PDB entry 5EUO | X-ray diffraction, 2.10 A resolution | chains E and F of the 5 polymer chains in the assembly

== Chain E ==
Name: PF6 TCR alpha chain
From: Homo sapiens
Sequence (208 residues; each row starts with the number of its first residue):
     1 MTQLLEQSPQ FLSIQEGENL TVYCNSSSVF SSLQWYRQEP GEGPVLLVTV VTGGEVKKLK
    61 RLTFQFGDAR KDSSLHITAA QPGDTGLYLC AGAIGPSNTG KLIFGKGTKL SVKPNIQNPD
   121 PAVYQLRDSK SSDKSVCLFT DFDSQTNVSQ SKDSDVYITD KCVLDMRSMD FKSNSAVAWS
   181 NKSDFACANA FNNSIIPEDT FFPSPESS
Disordered / not traced: 1-3, 194-208
Disulfide bonds: C24-C90, C137-C187

== Chain F ==
Name: PF6 TCR beta chain
From: Homo sapiens
Sequence (240 residues; row label = number of the first residue in the row):
     1 GITQSPKYLF RKEGQNVTLS CEQNLNHDAM YWYRQDPGQG LRLIYYSQIV NDFQKGDIAE
    61 GYSVSREKKE SFPLTVTSAQ ANPTAFYLCA SSIRSSYEQY FGPGTRLTVT EDLKNVFPPE
   121 VAVFEPSEAE ISHTQKATLV CLATGFYPDH VELSWWVNGK EVHSGVCTDP QPLKEQPALN
   181 DSRYSLSSRL RVSATFWQNP RNHFRCQVQF YGLSENDEWT QDRAKPVTQI VSAEAWGRAD
Disordered / not traced: 240
Disulfide bonds: C21-C89, C141-C206

== How chain E and chain F interact ==
Cross-chain cystine bridges: C162(E)-C167(F)
Pairs across the interface - 92 pairs, chain E then chain F:
  Q34(E) with E98(F)
  Y36(E) with Q99(F), hydrogen bond (side chain-backbone); F101(F), hydrophobic
  Q38(E) with Q35(F); L88(F)
  G41(E) with F86(F)
  E42(E) with F86(F); P103(F)
  G43(E) with L88(F); G102(F); P103(F), hydrogen bond (backbone-backbone)
  P44(E) with L88(F); F101(F)
  L46(E) with E98(F); Y100(F)
  T49(E) with Y97(F); E98(F), hydrogen bond
  A93(E) with S96(F)
  T99(E) with S96(F), hydrogen bond (backbone-side chain)
  G100(E) with Y31(F), hydrogen bond (backbone-side chain); Y46(F); Q48(F); S95(F); S96(F)
  K101(E) with Y31(F); L43(F); Y46(F); S96(F)
  L102(E) with S96(F); Y97(F); Q99(F)
  F104(E) with Y33(F); L41(F), hydrophobic; Q99(F); F101(F), hydrophobic
  K106(E) with G40(F)
  D120(E) with H133(F), salt bridge
  Y124(E) with S127(F); A129(F); E130(F); H133(F); T134(F)
  Q125(E) with S127(F)
  L126(E) with F124(F); E125(F); T138(F); V140(F), hydrophobic
  R127(E) with F124(F); E125(F), hydrogen bond (backbone-backbone)
  D128(E) with A122(F); V123(F); F124(F)
  S129(E) with V123(F), hydrogen bond (backbone-backbone); E125(F), hydrogen bond; E234(F), hydrogen bond (side chain-backbone); A235(F)
  K134(E) with F124(F)
  S135(E) with F124(F)
  V136(E) with F124(F), hydrophobic
  L138(E) with T138(F)
  D141(E) with T134(F); R191(F), salt bridge
  Y157(E) with K174(F); E175(F), hydrogen bond (side chain-backbone)
  T159(E) with D169(F); S187(F); R189(F)
  D160(E) with R189(F)
  C162(E) with C167(F), disulfide; T168(F), hydrogen bond (side chain-backbone); R189(F)
  V163(E) with C167(F), hydrogen bond (backbone-side chain)
  L164(E) with G165(F); C167(F), hydrophobic; R191(F)
  D165(E) with S164(F); G165(F), hydrogen bond (backbone-backbone)
  M166(E) with K136(F); R191(F); V192(F), hydrophobic; S193(F)
  R167(E) with S164(F)
  M169(E) with K136(F); S193(F)
  F171(E) with K136(F); R191(F)
  S173(E) with R191(F), hydrogen bond
  S175(E) with R189(F), hydrogen bond
  V177(E) with R189(F)
  W179(E) with L142(F), hydrophobic; L173(F), hydrophobic; S185(F)
Other interface residues (no listed pair), chain E (48 interface residues in all): S32, V51, T140, I158, A176
Other interface residues (no listed pair), chain F (51 interface residues in all): Q39, P126, H163

== In short ==
48 residues of chain E and 51 residues of chain F are in contact; the contacts include 1 disulfide bond, 15
hydrogen bonds and 2 salt bridges. Polar contacts include D120(E)-H133(F), D141(E)-R191(F) and Y36(E)-Q99(F).
Here chain E is PF6 TCR alpha chain and chain F is PF6 TCR beta chain, both from Homo sapiens. Entry 5EUO
(PF6-M1-HLA-A2) was determined by X-ray diffraction.
